PDB entry 6PSQ | electron microscopy, 3.40 A resolution | chains J and H of the 10 polymer chains in the assembly

== Chain J ==
Molecule: DNA-directed RNA polymerase subunit beta'
From: Escherichia coli
Notes: EC 2.7.7.6
Reference sequence: P0A8T7 (RPOC_ECOLI); residue numbers follow UniProt; this construct covers 2-1407
Sequence (1430 residues; each row starts with the number of its first residue):
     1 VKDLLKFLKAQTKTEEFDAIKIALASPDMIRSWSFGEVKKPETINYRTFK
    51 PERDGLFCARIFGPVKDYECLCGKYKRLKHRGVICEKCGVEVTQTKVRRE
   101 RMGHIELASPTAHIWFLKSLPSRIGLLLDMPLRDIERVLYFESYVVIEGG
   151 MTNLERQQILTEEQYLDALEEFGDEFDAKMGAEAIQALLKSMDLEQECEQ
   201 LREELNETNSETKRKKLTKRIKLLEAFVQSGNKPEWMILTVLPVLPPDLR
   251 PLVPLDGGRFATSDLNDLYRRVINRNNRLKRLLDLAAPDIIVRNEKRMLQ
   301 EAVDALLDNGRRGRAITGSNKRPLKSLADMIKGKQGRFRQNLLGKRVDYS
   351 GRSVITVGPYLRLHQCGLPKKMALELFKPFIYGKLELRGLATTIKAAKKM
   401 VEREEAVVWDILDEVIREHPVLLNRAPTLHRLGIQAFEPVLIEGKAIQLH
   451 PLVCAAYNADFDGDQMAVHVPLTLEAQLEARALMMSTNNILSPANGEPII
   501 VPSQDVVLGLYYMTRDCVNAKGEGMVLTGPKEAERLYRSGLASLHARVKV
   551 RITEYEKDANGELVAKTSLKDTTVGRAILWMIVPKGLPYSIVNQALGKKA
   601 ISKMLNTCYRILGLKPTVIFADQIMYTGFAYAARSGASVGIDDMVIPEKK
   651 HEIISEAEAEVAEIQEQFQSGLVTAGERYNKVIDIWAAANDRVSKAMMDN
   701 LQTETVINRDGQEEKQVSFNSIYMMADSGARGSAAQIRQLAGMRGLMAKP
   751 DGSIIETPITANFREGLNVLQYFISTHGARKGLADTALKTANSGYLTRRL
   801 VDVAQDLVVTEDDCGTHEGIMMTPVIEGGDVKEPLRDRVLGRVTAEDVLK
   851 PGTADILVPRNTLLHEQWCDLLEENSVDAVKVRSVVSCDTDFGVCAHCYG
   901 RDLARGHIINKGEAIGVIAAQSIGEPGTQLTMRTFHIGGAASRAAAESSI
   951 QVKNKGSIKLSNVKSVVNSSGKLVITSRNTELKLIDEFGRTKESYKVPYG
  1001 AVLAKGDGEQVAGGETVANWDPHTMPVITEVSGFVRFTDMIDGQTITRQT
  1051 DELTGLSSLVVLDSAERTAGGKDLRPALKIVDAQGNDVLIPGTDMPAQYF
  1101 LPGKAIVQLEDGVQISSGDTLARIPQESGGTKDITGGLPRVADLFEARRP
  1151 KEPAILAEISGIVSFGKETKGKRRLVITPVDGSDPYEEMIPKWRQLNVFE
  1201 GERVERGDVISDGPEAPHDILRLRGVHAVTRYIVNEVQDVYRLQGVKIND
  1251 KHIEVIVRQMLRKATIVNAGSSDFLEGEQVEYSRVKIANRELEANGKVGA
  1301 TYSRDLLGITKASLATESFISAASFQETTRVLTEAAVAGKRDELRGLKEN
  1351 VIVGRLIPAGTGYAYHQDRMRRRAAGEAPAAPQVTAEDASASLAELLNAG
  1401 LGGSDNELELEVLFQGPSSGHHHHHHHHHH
Not modelled in the structure: 1-15, 938-947, 1127-1131, 1376-1430
Sequence notes: expression tag (1, 1408-1430)
Curated features (UniProtKB/Swiss-Prot):
  - binding site (Zn(2+)): C70, C72, C85, C88, C814, C888, C895, C898
  - binding site (Mg(2+)): D460, D462, D464
  - modified residue: K983 (N6-acetyllysine)
  - mutagenesis: Q504 (Q504P: Resistant to antibiotics salinamide A and B), N690 (N690D: Resistant to antibiotics salinamide A and B), M697 (M697V: Resistant to antibiotics salinamide A and B), A735 (A735T: Resistant to antibiotics salinamide A and B), R738 (R738C/H/P/S: Resistant to antibiotics salinamide A and B), A748 (A748E: Resistant to antibiotics salinamide A and B), P758 (P758S/T: Resistant to antibiotics salinamide A and B), F763 (F763C: Resistant to antibiotics salinamide A and B), S775 (S775A: Resistant to antibiotics salinamide A and B), A779 (A779T/V: Resistant to antibiotics salinamide A and B), R780 (R780C: Resistant to antibiotics salinamide A and B), G782 (G782A/C: Resistant to antibiotics salinamide A and B), 1 further mutagenesis entry in UniProt
Ion coordination: Zn2+ site 1: C70, C72, C85, C88; Mg2+: D460, D462, D464; Zn2+ site 2: C814, C888, C895, C898
Residues lining bound ligands:
  - chapso (1N7), molecule 1: L255, D256, R259
  - chapso (1N7), molecule 2: F935, I937, L1243, Q1244
Reported in the primary citation:
  - binding site for the 85-nt DNA strand: Y46, R47

== Chain H ==
Molecule: DNA-directed RNA polymerase subunit alpha
From: Escherichia coli
Notes: EC 2.7.7.6
Reference sequence: P0A7Z4 (RPOA_ECOLI); residue numbers follow UniProt; this construct covers 1-329
Sequence (329 residues; each row starts with the number of its first residue):
     1 MQGSVTEFLKPRLVDIEQVSSTHAKVTLEPLERGFGHTLGNALRRILLSS
    51 MPGCAVTEVEIDGVLHEYSTKEGVQEDILEILLNLKGLAVRVQGKDEVIL
   101 TLNKSGIGPVTAADITHDGDVEIVKPQHVICHLTDENASISMRIKVQRGR
   151 GYVPASTRIHSEEDERPIGRLLVDACYSPVERIAYNVEAARVEQRTDLDK
   201 LVIEMETNGTIDPEEAIRRAATILAEQLEAFVDLRDVRQPEVKEEKPEFD
   251 PILLRPVDDLELTVRSANCLKAEAIHYIGDLVQRTEVELLKTPNLGKKSL
   301 TEIKDVLASRGLSLGMRLENWPPASIADE
Not modelled in the structure: 1-3, 159-170, 235-329
Curated features (UniProtKB/Swiss-Prot):
  - region: E162 to E165 (Required for interaction with Crp at class II promoters)
  - modified residue: R265 (ADP-ribosylarginine), K297 (N6-acetyllysine), K298 (N6-acetyllysine)
  - mutagenesis: R45 (R45C: In rpoA112; temperature-sensitive, blocks RNA polymerase assembly), E162 to E165 (5-fold decrease in CRP-class II promoter-dependent transcription), E165 (E165K: 5-fold decrease in CRP-class II promoter-dependent transcription), R191 (R191C: In rpoA101; temperature-sensitive)

== Interface between chain J and chain H ==
Residue-residue contacts (28):
  K370(J) with Q194(H), hydrogen bond
  W409(J) with Q194(H)
  D413(J) with R191(H), salt bridge
  E443(J) with T196(H)
  M525(J) with D174(H)
  V526(J) with L83(H), hydrophobic; K86(H)
  L527(J) with L83(H)
  T528(J) with K86(H)
  K531(J) with E181(H); E206(H), salt bridge
  E532(J) with K86(H), salt bridge; Y152(H), hydrogen bond
  E534(J) with R182(H), salt bridge
  R535(J) with Y152(H); C176(H); E181(H), hydrogen bond (side chain-backbone)
  L536(J) with Y152(H), hydrophobic
  R538(J) with R44(H)
  L541(J) with Y152(H); P154(H), hydrophobic
  R551(J) with E80(H), salt bridge; L83(H); N84(H), hydrogen bond
  L569(J) with L79(H), hydrophobic; E80(H); L83(H), hydrophobic
  M581(J) with R182(H)
Interface residues without a listed pair, chain J (19 interface residues in all): S539
Interface residues without a listed pair, chain H (19 interface residues in all): R45, L48, V180

== In short ==
The chain J/chain H interface involves 19 residues from each chain; the contacts include 4 hydrogen bonds and
5 salt bridges. Among the polar pairs are D413(J)-R191(H), K531(J)-E206(H) and E532(J)-K86(H). Ligands of
chain J: chapso. The paper reports a binding site for the 85-nt DNA strand at Y46(J) and R47(J).
Here chain J is DNA-directed RNA polymerase subunit beta' and chain H is DNA-directed RNA polymerase subunit
alpha, both from Escherichia coli. Entry 6PSQ (Escherichia coli RNA polymerase closed complex (TRPc) with TraR
and rpsT P2 promoter) was determined by electron microscopy together with 6PSR, 6PSS, 6PST, 6PSU, 6PSV and
6PSW from the same study.
